PDB entry 8H0W | electron microscopy, 4.60 A resolution (low resolution: residue-level contacts below are approximate; hydrogen-bond / salt-bridge calls are withheld) | chains T and c of the 24 polymer chains in the assembly

# Chain T
Molecule: 261-nt DNA strand
Sequence (261 nucleotides; numbered -97 to 163; the number before each row is that of its first residue; numbers below 1 keep their minus sign (DA-97 is residue -97)):
   -97 ATCTATGAAT TTCGCGACAC AAGGCCTGGA TGTATATATC TGACACGTGC CTGGAGACTA
   -37 GGGAGTAATC CCCTTGGCGG TTAAAACGCG GGGGACAGCG CGTACGTGCG TTTAAGCGGT
    23 GCTAGAGCTG TCTACGACCA ATTGAGCGGC CTCGGCACCG GATTCCCAAA CACACCAAAC
    83 ACAAGTGGAC CGTAAGCTCC TATTGCTTTA AAGGCAGAGG ACAAACACGT CCGGAATGAG
   143 AGCTAATTTG GTATTTAAGA A
Not modelled in the structure: -97 to -92, 114-163

# Chain c
Molecule: Histone H2A type 1-B/E
From: Homo sapiens
UniProt: P04908 (H2A1B_HUMAN); residues 0-129 here correspond to UniProt positions 1-130 (UniProt number = residue number + 1)
Amino-acid sequence (133 residues; each row starts with the number of its first residue; numbers below 1 keep their minus sign (Gly-3 is residue -3)):
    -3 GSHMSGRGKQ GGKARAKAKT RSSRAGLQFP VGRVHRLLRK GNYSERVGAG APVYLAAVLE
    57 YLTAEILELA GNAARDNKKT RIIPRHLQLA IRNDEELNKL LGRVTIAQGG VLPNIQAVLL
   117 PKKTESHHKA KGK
Not modelled in the structure: -3 to 13, 119-129
Differences from the reference sequence: expression tag (-3 to -1)
Swiss-Prot annotation at these positions:
  - modified residue: Ser1 (N-acetylserine), Arg3 (Citrulline), Lys5 (N6-(2-hydroxyisobutyryl)lysine), Lys9 (N6-(2-hydroxyisobutyryl)lysine), Lys13 (N6-(beta-hydroxybutyryl)lysine), Lys36 (N6-(2-hydroxyisobutyryl)lysine), Lys74 (N6-(2-hydroxyisobutyryl)lysine), Lys75 (N6-(2-hydroxyisobutyryl)lysine), Lys95 (N6-(2-hydroxyisobutyryl)lysine), Gln104 (N5-methylglutamine), Lys118 (N6-(2-hydroxyisobutyryl)lysine), Lys119 (N6-crotonyllysine), Thr120 (Phosphothreonine), Lys125 (N6-crotonyllysine)
  - cross-link (Glycyl lysine isopeptide (Lys-Gly)): Lys13 (interchain with G-Cter in ubiquitin), Lys15 (interchain with G-Cter in ubiquitin), Lys119 (interchain with G-Cter in ubiquitin)

# How chain T and chain c interact
Residue-residue contacts (14; chain T residue first):
  DG38(T) with Arg42(c); Val43(c); Gly44(c); Ala45(c)
  DA39(T) with Arg35(c); Arg42(c); Val43(c)
  DA47(T) with Thr16(c)
  DC49(T) with Arg29(c)
  DG57(T) with Thr76(c); Arg77(c)
  DC58(T) with Lys75(c); Thr76(c); Arg77(c)
Other interface residues (no listed pair), chain T (8 interface residues in all): DG48, DA59
Other interface residues (no listed pair), chain c (12 interface residues in all): His31, Glu41

# Overview
8 residues of chain T and 12 residues of chain c are in contact.
Here chain T is a 261-nt DNA strand and chain c is Histone H2A type 1-B/E (Homo sapiens). Entry 8H0W (RNA
polymerase II transcribing a chromatosome (type II)) was determined by electron microscopy (same publication
as 8H0V).
